Entry 8UUJ (electron microscopy, 2.62 A resolution); this record covers chains D and B of the 5 polymer chains in the assembly.

[Chain D]
Molecule: scFv16
Organism: Lama glama
Notes: antibody fragment or engineered binder
Amino-acid sequence (267 residues; numbered 1 to 255 plus 15 insertion-coded residues; 3 numbers in that range are skipped by the numbering (no residue carries them; nothing is unmodelled there); the number before each row is that of its first residue; a row labelled like 120A-120O holds insertion residues (120A, then the next letters in order)):
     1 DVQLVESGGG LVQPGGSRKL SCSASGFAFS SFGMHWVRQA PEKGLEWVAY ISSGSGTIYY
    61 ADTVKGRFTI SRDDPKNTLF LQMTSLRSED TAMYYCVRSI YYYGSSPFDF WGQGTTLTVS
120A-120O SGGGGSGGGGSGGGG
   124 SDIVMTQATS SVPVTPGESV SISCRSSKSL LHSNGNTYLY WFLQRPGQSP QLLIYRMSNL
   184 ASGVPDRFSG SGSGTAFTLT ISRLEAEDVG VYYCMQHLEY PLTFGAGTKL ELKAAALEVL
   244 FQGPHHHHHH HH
Not modelled in the structure: 1, 120A-120O, 236-255
Cystine bridges: Cys22-Cys96, Cys147-Cys217

[Chain B]
Molecule: Guanine nucleotide-binding protein G(I)/G(S)/G(T) subunit beta-1
Organism: Homo sapiens
Reference sequence: P62873 (GBB1_HUMAN); residues 2-340 here = UniProt positions 2-340
Amino-acid sequence (358 residues; row label = number of the first residue in the row; numbers below 1 keep their minus sign (Met-17 is residue -17)):
   -17 MHHHHHHLEV LFQGPGSSGS ELDQLRQEAE QLKNQIRDAR KACADATLSQ ITNNIDPVGR
    43 IQMRTRRTLR GHLAKIYAMH WGTDSRLLVS ASQDGKLIIW DSYTTNKVHA IPLRSSWVMT
   103 CAYAPSGNYV ACGGLDNICS IYNLKTREGN VRVSRELAGH TGYLSCCRFL DDNQIVTSSG
   163 DTTCALWDIE TGQQTTTFTG HTGDVMSLSL APDTRLFVSG ACDASAKLWD VREGMCRQTF
   223 TGHESDINAI CFFPNGNAFA TGSDDATCRL FDLRADQELM TYSHDNIICG ITSVSFSKSG
   283 RLLLAGYDDF NCNVWDALKA DRAGVLAGHD NRVSCLGVTD DGMAVATGSW DSFLKIWN
Not modelled in the structure: -17 to 2
Construct notes: initiating methionine (-17); expression tag (-16 to 1)
UniProt features mapped onto this chain:
  - modified residue: Ser2 (N-acetylserine), His266 (Phosphohistidine)

[Interface between chain D and chain B]
Pairs across the interface (13; chain D residue first):
  Val2(D) - Arg129(B)
  Gly26(D) - Glu130(B)
  Phe27(D) - Glu130(B)
  Ala28(D) - Glu130(B)  hydrogen bond (backbone-backbone)
  Ala28(D) - Asn132(B)
  Phe32(D) - Glu130(B)
  Phe32(D) - Gly131(B)
  Arg98(D) - Arg129(B)  hydrogen bond (side chain-backbone)
  Tyr102(D) - Val90(B)  hydrophobic
  Tyr103(D) - Asp66(B)
  Tyr103(D) - Arg68(B)
  Tyr103(D) - Leu69(B)  hydrophobic
  Tyr103(D) - Asp83(B)
Other interface residues (no listed pair), chain D (9 interface residues in all): Ile100
Other interface residues (no listed pair), chain B (10 interface residues in all): His91

[Overview]
9 residues of chain D face 10 of chain B across their interface, with 2 hydrogen bonds. Polar pairs include
Arg98(D)-Arg129(B) and Ala28(D)-Glu130(B).
Chain D is scFv16 (Lama glama) and chain B is Guanine nucleotide-binding protein G(I)/G(S)/G(T) subunit beta-1
(Homo sapiens); the structure, CryoEM Structure of HCA2 DREADD Gi1 in complex with FCH-2296413, was determined
by electron microscopy (same publication as 9CIB and 8UTD).
